PDB entry 8A3T | electron microscopy, 3.50 A resolution | chains P and I of the 19 polymer chains in the assembly

[Chain P]
Name: Anaphase-promoting complex subunit CDC23
From: Saccharomyces cerevisiae
UniProt: P16522 (CDC23_YEAST); numbering as in UniProt (aligned over 1-626)
Amino-acid sequence (626 residues; each row starts with the number of its first residue):
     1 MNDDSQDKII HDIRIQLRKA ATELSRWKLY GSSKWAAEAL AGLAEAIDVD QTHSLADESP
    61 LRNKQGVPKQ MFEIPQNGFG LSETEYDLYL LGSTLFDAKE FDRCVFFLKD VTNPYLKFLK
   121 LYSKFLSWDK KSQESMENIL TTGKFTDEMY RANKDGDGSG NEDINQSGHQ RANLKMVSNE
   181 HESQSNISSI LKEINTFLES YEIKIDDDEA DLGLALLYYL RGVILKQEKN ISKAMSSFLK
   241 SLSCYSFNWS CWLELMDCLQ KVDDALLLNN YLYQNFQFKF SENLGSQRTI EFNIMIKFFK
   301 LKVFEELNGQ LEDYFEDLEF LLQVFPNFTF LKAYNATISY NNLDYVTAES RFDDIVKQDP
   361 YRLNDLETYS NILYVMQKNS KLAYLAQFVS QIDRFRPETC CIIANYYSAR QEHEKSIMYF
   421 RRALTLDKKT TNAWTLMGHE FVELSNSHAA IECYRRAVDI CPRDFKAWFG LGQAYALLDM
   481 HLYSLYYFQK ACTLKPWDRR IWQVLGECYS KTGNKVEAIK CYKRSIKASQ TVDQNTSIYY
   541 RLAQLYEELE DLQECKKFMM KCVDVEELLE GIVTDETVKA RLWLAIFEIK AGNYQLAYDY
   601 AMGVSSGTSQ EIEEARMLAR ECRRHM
Disordered / not traced: 1-5, 45-74, 147-181
Swiss-Prot annotation at these positions:
  - modified residue: S59 (Phosphoserine)

[Chain I]
Name: Anaphase-promoting complex subunit SWM1
From: Saccharomyces cerevisiae
UniProt: Q12379 (SWM1_YEAST); residues 1-170 here = UniProt positions 1-170
Amino-acid sequence (170 residues; row label = number of the first residue in the row):
     1 MSSSSYRDSY FQYRHLPAPH HILYAEWNQD ILALPDEVAN ITMAMKDNTR TDAEEGRAPQ
    61 DGERNSNVRE SAQGKALMTS EQNSNRYWNS FHDEDDWNLF NGMELESNGV VTFAGQAFDH
   121 SLNGGTNSRN DGANEPRKET ITGSIFDRRI TQLAYARNNG WHELALPQSR
Disordered / not traced: 1, 46-77, 117-138, 167-170

[How chain P and chain I interact]
Pairs across the interface - 57 pairs, chain P then chain I:
  L29(P) with D8(I)
  Y30(P) with D8(I); R14(I)
  G31(P) with S5(I); Y6(I); D8(I)
  S32(P) with Y6(I)
  K34(P) with S5(I), hydrogen bond
  W35(P) with Y6(I), hydrophobic
  E38(P) with Y6(I)
  K99(P) with R14(I); H15(I); P17(I)
  F101(P) with H15(I)
  Y122(P) with D8(I), hydrogen bond (side chain-backbone); H15(I)
  F125(P) with S9(I)
  L126(P) with F11(I); H15(I)
  D129(P) with Y10(I); F11(I), hydrogen bond (side chain-backbone)
  K130(P) with F11(I)
  N138(P) with Q29(I), hydrogen bond
  T142(P) with A25(I); E26(I)
  Y219(P) with D8(I), hydrogen bond
  V223(P) with S9(I)
  K226(P) with R7(I)
  W249(P) with Y6(I)
  S250(P) with Y6(I); R7(I); D8(I), hydrogen bond
  L253(P) with S3(I)
  E254(P) with R7(I), salt bridge; S9(I), hydrogen bond
  D257(P) with R7(I), salt bridge
  K302(P) with S2(I); S3(I), hydrogen bond
  F330(P) with S2(I)
  R362(P) with Y6(I), hydrogen bond
  N364(P) with Y6(I)
  D365(P) with S2(I)
  F395(P) with H20(I); I22(I), hydrophobic
  R396(P) with Y13(I), hydrogen bond
  E398(P) with S4(I)
  R422(P) with I22(I); L23(I)
  L426(P) with Q12(I); Y13(I), hydrogen bond (backbone-backbone); I22(I), hydrophobic
  D427(P) with S4(I); Y10(I); F11(I); Q12(I); Y13(I)
  K429(P) with Y10(I), hydrogen bond (backbone-side chain)
Interface residues without a listed pair, chain P (43 interface residues in all): F96, Q133, T337, E367, P397, T425, T431
Interface residues without a listed pair, chain I (24 interface residues in all): L16, P19, N28

[Summary]
Chain P and chain I form an interface of 43 and 24 residues respectively, with 12 hydrogen bonds and 2 salt
bridges. Polar contacts include E254(P)-R7(I), D257(P)-R7(I) and K34(P)-S5(I).
Chain P is Anaphase-promoting complex subunit CDC23 and chain I is Anaphase-promoting complex subunit SWM1,
both from Saccharomyces cerevisiae; the structure, S. cerevisiae APC/C-Cdh1 complex, was determined by
electron microscopy.
